4F9C - chains A and B; structure by X-ray diffraction, 2.08 A resolution.

Chain A:
Protein: Cell division cycle 7-related protein kinase
Organism: Homo sapiens
Notes: EC 2.7.11.1
UniProtKB: O00311 (CDC7_HUMAN); the construct lacks a stretch of the UniProt sequence and is renumbered around it, so the offset changes along the chain: 37-214 = UniProt 37-214; 347-359 = UniProt 215-227; 360-466 = UniProt 360-466; 513-529 = UniProt 467-483; 1 more segments
Sequence (361 residues; numbered 36 to 574; 178 numbers in that range are skipped by the numbering (no residue carries them; nothing is unmodelled there); the number before each row is that of its first residue):
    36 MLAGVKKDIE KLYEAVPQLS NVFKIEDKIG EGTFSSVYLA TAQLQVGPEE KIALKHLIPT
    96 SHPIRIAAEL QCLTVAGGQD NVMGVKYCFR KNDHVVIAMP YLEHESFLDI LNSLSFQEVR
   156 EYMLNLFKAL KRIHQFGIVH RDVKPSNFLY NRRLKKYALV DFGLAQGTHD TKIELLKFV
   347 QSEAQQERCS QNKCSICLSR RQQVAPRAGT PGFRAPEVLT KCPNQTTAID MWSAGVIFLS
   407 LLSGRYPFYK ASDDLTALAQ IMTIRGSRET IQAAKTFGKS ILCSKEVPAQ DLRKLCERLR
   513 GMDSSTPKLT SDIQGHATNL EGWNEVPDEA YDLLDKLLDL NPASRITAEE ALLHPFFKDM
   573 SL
Not modelled in the structure: 36-40, 347-372, 513-534, 573-574
Differences from the reference sequence: expression tag (36)
Residues lining bound ligands: 0SX (8-chloro-2-[(2S)-pyrrolidin-2-yl][1]benzofuro[3,2-d]pyrimidin-4(3H)-one): I64, G65, E66, G67, S70, V72, A88, K90, M118, M134, P135, Y136, L137, H139, S181, N182, L184, V195, D196
UniProt features mapped onto this chain:
  - active site: D177 (Proton acceptor)
  - binding site (ATP): I64 to V72, K90

Chain B:
Protein: Protein DBF4 homolog A
Organism: Homo sapiens
UniProtKB: Q9UBU7 (DBF4A_HUMAN); numbering as in UniProt (aligned over 210-350)
Sequence (144 residues; row label = number of the first residue in the row):
   207 GPGTRTGRLK KPFVKVEDMS QLYRPFYLQL TNMPFINYSI QKPCSPFDVD KPSSMQKQTQ
   267 VKLRIQTDGD KYGGTSIQLQ LKEKKKKGYC ECCLQKYEDL ETHLLSEQHR NFAQSNQYQV
   327 VDDIVSKLVF DFVEYEKDTP KKKR
Not modelled in the structure: 207-213, 228-229, 255-293, 343-350
Differences from the reference sequence: expression tag (207-209)
Bound ions: Zn2+: C296, C299, H309, H315
UniProt features mapped onto this chain:
  - zinc finger: E289 to D337 (DBF4-type)
  - binding site (Zn(2+)): C296, C299, H309, H315
  - modified residue: T273 (Phosphothreonine), S312 (Phosphoserine), T345 (Phosphothreonine)

How chain A and chain B interact:
Contacting residue pairs (119; chain A residue first):
  K46(A) with E307(B), salt bridge
  N56(A) with V339(B); E340(B); Y341(B), hydrogen bond (backbone-backbone)
  V57(A) with F338(B), hydrophobic
  F58(A) with F338(B), hydrophobic
  A77(A) with F338(B), hydrophobic
  Q78(A) with F338(B); V339(B), hydrogen bond (backbone-backbone); Y341(B)
  L79(A) with D337(B); F338(B), hydrophobic; V339(B)
  Q80(A) with F336(B); D337(B), hydrogen bond (backbone-backbone); F338(B), hydrogen bond (side chain-backbone); V339(B)
  I87(A) with F338(B), hydrophobic
  P94(A) with L310(B), hydrophobic; H315(B), hydrogen bond (backbone-side chain)
  T95(A) with C296(B); E297(B), hydrogen bond (backbone-backbone); C298(B); Y303(B); L306(B)
  S96(A) with E297(B); C298(B), hydrogen bond (backbone-side chain)
  H97(A) with E297(B), hydrogen bond (backbone-side chain)
  P98(A) with F318(B); Q323(B); Y324(B), hydrophobic; V326(B); V327(B)
  I101(A) with Y324(B), hydrophobic; V327(B), hydrophobic
  A102(A) with V326(B); I330(B)
  L105(A) with V327(B), hydrophobic
  T109(A) with I330(B); L334(B)
  K121(A) with V335(B); D337(B), salt bridge; F338(B)
  Y122(A) with L334(B); V335(B); F336(B)
  C123(A) with V331(B)
  F124(A) with F336(B), hydrophobic
  R125(A) with Y324(B); D328(B), salt bridge
  N127(A) with A319(B); Y324(B)
  D128(A) with H315(B), salt bridge; A319(B); Y324(B)
  L143(A) with P249(B), hydrophobic
  N147(A) with K248(B); P249(B)
  L210(A) with V326(B), hydrophobic; I330(B), hydrophobic
  R373(A) with E297(B), salt bridge
  L385(A) with F232(B)
  T386(A) with V222(B); F232(B)
  K387(A) with F232(B)
  G410(A) with P249(B)
  R411(A) with Y244(B); I246(B), hydrogen bond (side chain-backbone); Q247(B), hydrogen bond (side chain-backbone); K248(B); P249(B); C250(B), hydrogen bond (side chain-backbone); P252(B)
  Y412(A) with P249(B), hydrogen bond (backbone-backbone)
  P413(A) with S251(B), hydrogen bond (backbone-side chain)
  F414(A) with S251(B), hydrogen bond (backbone-side chain); P252(B); F253(B)
  Y415(A) with F253(B), hydrophobic
  K416(A) with S251(B); D254(B), salt bridge
  L421(A) with V222(B), hydrophobic; F232(B), hydrophobic; Y233(B); L234(B)
  T422(A) with L234(B)
  A425(A) with L234(B), hydrophobic; P240(B), hydrophobic
  Q426(A) with P240(B); F253(B)
  M428(A) with V220(B), hydrophobic
  T429(A) with P240(B); I242(B); F253(B)
  I430(A) with I242(B), hydrophobic; F253(B), hydrophobic
  K441(A) with M225(B)
  G444(A) with D224(B); M225(B), hydrogen bond (backbone-backbone)
  K445(A) with E223(B); D224(B), salt bridge; M225(B)
  S446(A) with K221(B); V222(B); E223(B), hydrogen bond (backbone-backbone)
  I447(A) with K221(B)
  L448(A) with V220(B); K221(B), hydrogen bond (backbone-backbone)
  C449(A) with F219(B)
  S450(A) with K217(B); P218(B); F219(B), hydrogen bond (side chain-backbone)
  Q456(A) with I242(B); Y244(B)
  L461(A) with Y244(B)
  R464(A) with Y244(B)
  L465(A) with Y244(B), hydrophobic; K248(B); P252(B), hydrophobic
Also at the interface, not in a pair above, chain A (69 interface residues in all): I93, I99, R100, Q106, V120, A133, L146, D419, L424, K451, R466
Also at the interface, not in a pair above, chain B (56 interface residues in all): L236, M239, N243, Y295, H309, Q320, E342

In short:
Chain A and chain B form an interface of 69 and 56 residues respectively; the contacts include 18 hydrogen
bonds and 7 salt bridges. Polar pairs include K46(A)-E307(B), K121(A)-D337(B) and R125(A)-D328(B). Bound to
chain A: compound 0SX.
Here chain A is Cell division cycle 7-related protein kinase and chain B is Protein DBF4 homolog A, both from
Homo sapiens. Entry 4F9C (Human CDC7 kinase in complex with DBF4 and XL413) was determined by X-ray
diffraction (same publication as 4F99, 4F9A and 4F9B).
